Entry 4C0M (X-ray diffraction, 2.80 A resolution); this record covers chain A.

== Chain A ==
Molecule: Tir domain-containing adapter molecule 1
Source organism: Homo sapiens
Notes: fragment: n-terminal domain, residues 1-153
UniProtKB: Q8IUC6 (TCAM1_HUMAN); residue numbers follow UniProt; this construct covers 1-153
Sequence (156 residues; numbered -2 to 153; the number before each row is that of its first residue; numbers below 1 keep their minus sign (Ser-2 is residue -2)):
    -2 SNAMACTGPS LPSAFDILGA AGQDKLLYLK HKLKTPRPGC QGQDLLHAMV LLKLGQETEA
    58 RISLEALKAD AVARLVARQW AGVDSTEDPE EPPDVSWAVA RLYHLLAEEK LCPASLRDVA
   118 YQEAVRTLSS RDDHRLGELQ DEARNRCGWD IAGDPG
Unresolved in the structure: -2 to 4, 145-153
Sequence notes: expression tag (-2 to 0)
Swiss-Prot annotation at these positions:
  - motif: Glu84 to Asp91 (TRAF6-binding)
  - site: Ile148 (Microbial infection: Cleavage by CV3B)
  - natural variant: Thr4 (T4I: Inhibition of IFNB induction), Met46 (M46I: In a breast cancer sample), Ser60 (S60C: Inhibition of IFNB induction), Arg71 (R71Q: No effect on IFNB induction), Val80 (V80M: No effect on IFNB induction), Ala111 (A111T: No effect on IFNB induction), Arg141 (deletion: Inhibition of IFNB induction)
  - mutagenesis: Glu88 (E88A: Reduces binding to TRAF6 and activation of NFKB signaling pathway; when associated with A-252 and A-303)

== Summary ==
UniProt lists one mutagenesis site.
Chain A is Tir domain-containing adapter molecule 1 (Homo sapiens); the structure, Crystal Structure of the N
terminal domain of wild type TRIF (TIR- domain-containing adapter-inducing interferon-beta), was determined by
X-ray diffraction (same publication as 4BSX).
